PDB entry 7WPF | electron microscopy, 2.92 A resolution | chains V and W of the 12 polymer chains in the assembly

Chain V:
Protein: JMB2002 Fab light chain
Organism: Mus musculus
Notes: antibody fragment or engineered binder
Sequence (214 residues; numbered 1 to 214; the number before each row is that of its first residue):
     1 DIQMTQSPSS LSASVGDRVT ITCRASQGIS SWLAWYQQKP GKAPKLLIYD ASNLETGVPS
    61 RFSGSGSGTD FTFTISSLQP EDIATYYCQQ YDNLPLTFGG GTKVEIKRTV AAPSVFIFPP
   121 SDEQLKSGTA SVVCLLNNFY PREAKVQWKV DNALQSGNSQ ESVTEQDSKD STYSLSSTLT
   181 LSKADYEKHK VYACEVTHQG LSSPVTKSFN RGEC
Not modelled in the structure: 214
Disulfides: Cys-23/Cys-88, Cys-134/Cys-194

Chain W:
Protein: Anti-Fab nanobody
Organism: Lama glama
Notes: antibody fragment or engineered binder
Sequence (133 residues; numbered 8 to 140; the number before each row is that of its first residue):
     8 GSQVQLQESG GGLVQPGGSL RLSCAASGRT ISRYAMSWFR QAPGKEREFV AVARRSGDGA
    68 FYADSVQGRF TVSRDDAKNT VYLQMNSLKP EDTAVYYCAI DSDTFYSGSY DYWGQGTQVT
   128 VSSHHHHHHE PEA
Not modelled in the structure: 8-9, 130-140
Disulfides: Cys-31/Cys-105

Chain V / chain W interface:
Pairs across the interface - 15 pairs, chain V then chain W:
  Ser-12(V) with Asp-71(W)
  Ala-13(V) with Asp-71(W)
  Lys-107(V) with Asp-71(W)
  Thr-109(V) with Glu-53(W); Arg-54(W), hydrogen bond (side chain-backbone); Glu-55(W)
  Val-110(V) with Glu-53(W); Arg-54(W), hydrogen bond (backbone-backbone)
  Gln-199(V) with Phe-46(W); Asp-118(W), hydrogen bond; Trp-120(W)
  Gly-200(V) with Trp-120(W)
  Ser-202(V) with Tyr-119(W)
  Ser-203(V) with Gln-10(W)
  Pro-204(V) with Gln-10(W)
Other interface residues (no listed pair), chain V (15 interface residues in all): Ser-14, Arg-108, Ala-111, His-198, Leu-201
Other interface residues (no listed pair), chain W (10 interface residues in all): Lys-52

Summary:
15 residues of chain V face 10 of chain W across their interface, with 3 hydrogen bonds. Polar contacts
include Thr-109(V)/Arg-54(W), Gln-199(V)/Asp-118(W) and Val-110(V)/Arg-54(W).
Here chain V is JMB2002 Fab light chain (Mus musculus) and chain W is Anti-Fab nanobody (Lama glama). Entry
7WPF (SARS-CoV-2 Omicron Variant S Trimer complexed with three JMB2002 Fab) was determined by electron
microscopy together with 7WPA, 7WPB, 7WPC, 7WPD, 7WPE and 7WRV from the same study.
